4RRP - chains A and M of the 3 polymer chains in the assembly; structure by X-ray diffraction, 2.79 A resolution.

Chain A:
Protein: Fab antibody, light chain
From: Homo sapiens
Notes: antibody fragment or engineered binder
Chain sequence (216 residues; numbered -1 to 214; the number before each row is that of its first residue; numbers below 1 keep their minus sign (Met-1 is residue -1)):
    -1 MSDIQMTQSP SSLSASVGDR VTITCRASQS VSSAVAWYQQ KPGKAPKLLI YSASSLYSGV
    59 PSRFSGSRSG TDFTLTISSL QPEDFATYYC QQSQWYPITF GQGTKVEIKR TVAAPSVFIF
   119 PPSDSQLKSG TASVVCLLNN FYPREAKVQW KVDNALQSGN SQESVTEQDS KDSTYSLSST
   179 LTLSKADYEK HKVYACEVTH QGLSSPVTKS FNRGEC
Disordered / not traced: -1 to 0, 214
Cystine bridges: Cys23-Cys88, Cys134-Cys194

Chain M:
Protein: Antigen Asf1p
From: Saccharomyces cerevisiae
UniProtKB: E7KE71 (E7KE71_YEASA); residues 2-159 here = UniProt positions 2-159
Chain sequence (160 residues; row label = number of the first residue in the row; numbering starts at 0):
     0 GSSIVSLLGI KVLNNPAKFT DPYEFEITFE CLESLKHDLE WKLTYVGSSR SLDHDQELDS
    60 ILVGPVPVGV NKFVFSADPP SAELIPASEL VSVTVILLSC SYDGREFVRV GYYVNNEYDE
   120 EELRENPPAK VQVDHIVRNI LAEKPRVTRF NIVWDNENEG
Disordered / not traced: 48-52, 158-159
Sequence notes: expression tag (0-1)

Interface between chain A and chain M:
Residue-residue contacts (15):
  Gln27(A) - Pro66(M)
  Ser28(A) - Val62(M)
  Ser28(A) - Gly63(M)  hydrogen bond (side chain-backbone)
  Ser30(A) - Ile60(M)
  Ser30(A) - Leu61(M)
  Gln92(A) - Ile60(M)
  Gln92(A) - Phe72(M)
  Gln92(A) - Val73(M)  hydrogen bond (backbone-backbone)
  Trp93(A) - Phe28(M)  hydrophobic
  Trp93(A) - Val62(M)  hydrophobic
  Trp93(A) - Pro66(M)  hydrophobic
  Trp93(A) - Asn70(M)
  Trp93(A) - Lys71(M)
  Trp93(A) - Phe72(M)  hydrophobic
  Tyr94(A) - Lys71(M)  hydrogen bond (backbone-backbone)
Interface residues without a listed pair, chain A (7 interface residues in all): Ser91
Interface residues without a listed pair, chain M (11 interface residues in all): Pro64

Summary:
7 residues of chain A face 11 of chain M across their interface; the contacts include 3 hydrogen bonds. Polar
pairs include Ser28(A)-Gly63(M), Gln92(A)-Val73(M) and Tyr94(A)-Lys71(M).
Here chain A is Fab antibody, light chain (Homo sapiens) and chain M is Antigen Asf1p (Saccharomyces
cerevisiae). Entry 4RRP (Crystal Structure of the Fab complexed with antigen Asf1p, Northeast Structural
Genomics Consortium (NESG) Target PdR16) was determined by X-ray diffraction.
